Entry 8R3G (electron microscopy, 4.40 A resolution (low resolution: residue-level contacts below are approximate; hydrogen-bond / salt-bridge calls are withheld)); this record covers chains F and D of the 6 polymer chains in the assembly.

# Chain F
Molecule: operator DNA
Sequence (45 nucleotides; numbered 1 to 45; the number before each row is that of its first residue):
     1 TTGCTGGACATTATATGTCCCGCTATGACAAAAAACGTCCCGTCA
Unresolved in the structure: 1-2, 44-45

# Chain D
Molecule: Central glycolytic genes regulator
From: Bacillus subtilis
Reference sequence: O32253 (CGGR_BACSU); residue numbers follow UniProt; this construct covers 1-340
Amino-acid sequence (346 residues; row label = number of the first residue in the row; numbers below 1 keep their minus sign (Gly-5 is residue -5)):
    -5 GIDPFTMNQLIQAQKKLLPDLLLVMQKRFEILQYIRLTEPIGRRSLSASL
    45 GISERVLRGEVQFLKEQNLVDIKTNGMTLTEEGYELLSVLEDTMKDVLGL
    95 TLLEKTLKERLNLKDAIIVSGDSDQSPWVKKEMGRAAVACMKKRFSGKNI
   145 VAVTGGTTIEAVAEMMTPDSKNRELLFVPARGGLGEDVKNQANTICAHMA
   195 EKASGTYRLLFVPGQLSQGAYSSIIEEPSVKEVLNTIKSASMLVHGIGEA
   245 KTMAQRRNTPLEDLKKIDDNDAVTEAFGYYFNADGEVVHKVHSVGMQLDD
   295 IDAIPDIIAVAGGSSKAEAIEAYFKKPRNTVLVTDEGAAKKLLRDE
Unresolved in the structure: -5 to 0, 180-182, 339-340
Modified positions: Mse1, Mse19, Mse71, Mse88, Mse127, Mse135, Mse159, Mse160, Mse193, Mse236, Mse247, Mse290 (selenomethionine; parent Met)
Differences from the reference sequence: expression tag (-5 to 0)
UniProt features mapped onto this chain:
  - DNA-binding region: Arg37 to Gln56 (H-T-H motif)
  - binding site (beta-D-fructose 1,6-bisphosphate): Gly149 to Thr152, Arg175, Gln185, Arg250, Arg251, Glu269, Lys310
What the authors report for this chain:
  - binding site for operator DNA: Arg37, Arg38, Arg52
  - binding site for operator DNA (chain F): Arg49

# How chain F and chain D interact
Pairs across the interface (23; chain F residue first):
  DC4(F) with Pro34(D); Ile35(D); Gly36(D); Arg38(D); Ser39(D); Lys67(D); Thr68(D); Asn69(D); Gly70(D)
  DT5(F) with Arg37(D); Arg38(D); Ile66(D); Lys67(D); Gly70(D); Mse71(D)
  DG6(F) with Arg37(D); Arg52(D); Ile66(D)
  DG7(F) with Arg37(D); Arg52(D)
  DA8(F) with Arg49(D); Arg52(D)
  DC9(F) with Arg49(D)
Interface residues without a listed pair, chain F (7 interface residues in all): DG3
Interface residues without a listed pair, chain D (15 interface residues in all): Gln56

# Summary
7 residues of chain F and 15 residues of chain D are in contact. UniProt lists 10 beta-D-fructose
1,6-bisphosphate-binding residues on chain D. From the paper: a binding site for operator DNA at Arg37(D),
Arg38(D) and Arg52(D); a binding site for operator DNA (chain F) at Arg49(D).
Chain F is operator DNA and chain D is Central glycolytic genes regulator (Bacillus subtilis); the structure,
Central glycolytic genes regulator (CggR) bound to DNA operator, was determined by electron microscopy
together with 8R7Y from the same study.
